PDB entry 6MHU | electron microscopy, 4.00 A resolution | chains G and A of the 4 polymer chains in the assembly

Chain G:
Molecule: Lipopolysaccharide export system permease protein LptG
From: Escherichia coli (strain K12)
UniProt: P0ADC6 (LPTG_ECOLI); residues 1-360 here = UniProt positions 1-360
Amino-acid sequence (360 residues; numbered 1 to 360; the number before each row is that of its first residue):
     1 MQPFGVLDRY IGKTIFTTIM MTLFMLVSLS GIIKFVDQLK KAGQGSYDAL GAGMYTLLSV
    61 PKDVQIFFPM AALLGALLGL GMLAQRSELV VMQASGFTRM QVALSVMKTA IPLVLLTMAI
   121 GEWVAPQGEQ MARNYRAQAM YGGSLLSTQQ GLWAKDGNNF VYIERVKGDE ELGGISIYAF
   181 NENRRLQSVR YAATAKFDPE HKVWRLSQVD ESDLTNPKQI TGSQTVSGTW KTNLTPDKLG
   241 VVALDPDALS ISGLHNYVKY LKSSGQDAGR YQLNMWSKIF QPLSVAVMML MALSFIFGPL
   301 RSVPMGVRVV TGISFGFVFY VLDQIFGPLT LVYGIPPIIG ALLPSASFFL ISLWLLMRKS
Unresolved in the structure: 1-5, 227-232, 261-267, 360
Ligand contacts: JSG ((2R,4R,5R,6R)-6-[(1R)-1,2-bis(oxidanyl)ethyl]-2-[(2R,4R,5R,6R)-6-[(1R)-1,2-bis(oxidanyl)ethyl]-5-[(2S,3S,4R,5R,6R)-6-[(1S)-1,2-bis(oxidanyl)ethyl]-4-[(2R,3S,4R,5S,6R)-6-[(1S)-2-[(2S,3S,4S,5S,6R)-6-[(1S)-1,2-bis(oxidanyl)ethyl]-3,4,5-tris(oxidanyl)oxan-2-yl]oxy-1-oxidanyl-ethyl]-3,4-bis(oxidanyl)-5-phosphonooxy-oxan-2-yl]oxy-3-oxidanyl-5-phosphonooxy-oxan-2-yl]oxy-2-carboxy-2-[[(2R,3S,4R,5R,6R)-5-[[(3R)-3-dodecanoyloxytetradecanoyl]amino]-6-[[(2R,3S,4R,5R,6R)-3-oxidanyl-5-[[(3R)-3-oxidanyltetradecanoyl]amino]-4-[(3R)-3-oxidanyltetradecanoyl]oxy-6-phosphonooxy-oxan-2-yl]methoxy]-3-phosphonooxy-4-[(3R)-3-tetradecanoyloxytetradecanoyl]oxy-oxan-2-yl]methoxy]oxan-4-yl]oxy-4,5-bis(oxidanyl)oxane-2-carboxylic acid): Leu26, Leu29, Ser30, Ile33, Lys34, Asp37, Lys40, Lys41, Lys62, Ile66, Phe67, Met70, Leu74, Arg133, Tyr141, Ile313, Phe317, Tyr320
Reported in the primary citation:
  - binding site for JSG: Lys34, Lys40, Lys41, Lys62, Phe67, Arg133, Phe317, Tyr320
  - conformationally variable residues (order/disorder transition): Lys40, Lys41

Chain A:
Molecule: Lipopolysaccharide export system ATP-binding protein LptB
From: Escherichia coli (strain K12)
Notes: EC 3.6.3.-
UniProt: P0A9V1 (LPTB_ECOLI); numbering as in UniProt (aligned over 1-241)
Amino-acid sequence (251 residues; row label = number of the first residue in the row; numbers below 1 keep their minus sign (Met-9 is residue -9)):
    -9 MGHHHHHHHH MATLTAKNLA KAYKGRRVVE DVSLTVNSGE IVGLLGPNGA GKTTTFYMVV
    51 GIVPRDAGNI IIDDDDISLL PLHARARRGI GYLPQEASIF RRLSVYDNLM AVLQIRDDLS
   111 AEQREDRANE LMEEFHIEHL RDSMGQSLSG GERRRVEIAR ALAANPKFIL LDEPFAGVDP
   171 ISVIDIKRII EHLRDSGLGV LITDHNVRET LAVCERAYIV SQGHLIAHGT PTEILQDEHV
   231 KRVYLGEDFR L
Unresolved in the structure: -9 to 1, 232-241
Sequence notes: expression tag (-9 to 0)
UniProt features mapped onto this chain:
  - binding site (ATP): Gly36 to Thr43

Chain G / chain A interface:
Pairs across the interface (32; chain G residue first):
  Val6(G) with Gln104(A)
  Leu7(G) with Ala101(A)
  Tyr10(G) with Phe90(A), hydrophobic; Arg91(A); Arg92(A); Leu93(A), hydrophobic
  Lys13(G) with Arg92(A)
  Arg86(G) with Ala87(A); Arg91(A)
  Ser87(G) with Pro84(A); Glu86(A); Ser88(A)
  Glu88(G) with Ile89(A); Phe90(A); Arg91(A)
  Val91(G) with Ser88(A); Arg150(A)
  Met92(G) with Phe90(A), hydrophobic
  Gln93(G) with Leu72(A); His73(A), hydrogen bond (backbone-backbone)
  Ala94(G) with Leu72(A), hydrophobic; Ala76(A); Tyr82(A), hydrophobic
  Ser95(G) with Ala76(A); Ile105(A)
  Gly96(G) with His73(A); Ala76(A); Arg77(A), hydrogen bond (backbone-side chain)
  Phe97(G) with Ile105(A), hydrophobic
  Thr98(G) with His73(A)
  Arg99(G) with His73(A)
  Arg301(G) with Ile52(A)
Also at the interface, not in a pair above, chain A (23 interface residues in all): Ile80, Gly81, Val102, Ala154

Overview:
17 residues of chain G face 23 of chain A across their interface, with 2 hydrogen bonds. Polar contacts
include Gly96(G)-Arg77(A) and Gln93(G)-His73(A). Chain G binds compound JSG. UniProt lists 8 ATP-binding
residues on chain A. The paper reports a binding site for JSG at Lys34(G), Lys40(G) and Lys41(G) among others;
conformational variability at Lys40(G) and Lys41(G).
Chain G is Lipopolysaccharide export system permease protein LptG and chain A is Lipopolysaccharide export
system ATP-binding protein LptB, both from Escherichia coli (strain K12); the structure, Nucleotide-free
Cryo-EM Structure of E.coli LptB2FG Transporter, was determined by electron microscopy, deposited together
with 6MHZ, 6MI7 and 6MI8.
